Entry 8CF1 (electron microscopy, 1.82 A resolution); this record covers chains N and S of the 10 polymer chains in the assembly.

== Chain N ==
Name: Small ribosomal subunit protein uS14
Source organism: Escherichia coli BW25113
Reference sequence: P0AG59 (RS14_ECOLI); numbering as in UniProt (aligned over 1-101)
Chain sequence (101 residues; numbered 1 to 101; the number before each row is that of its first residue):
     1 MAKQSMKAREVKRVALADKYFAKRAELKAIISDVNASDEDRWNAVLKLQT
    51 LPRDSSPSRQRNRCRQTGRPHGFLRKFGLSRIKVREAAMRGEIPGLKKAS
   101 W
Unresolved in the structure: 1

== Chain S ==
Name: Small ribosomal subunit protein uS19
Source organism: Escherichia coli BW25113
Reference sequence: P0A7U3 (RS19_ECOLI); numbering as in UniProt (aligned over 1-92)
Chain sequence (92 residues; row label = number of the first residue in the row):
     1 MPRSLKKGPFIDLHLLKKVEKAVESGDKKPLRTWSRRSTIFPNMIGLTIA
    51 VHNGRQHVPVFVTDEMVGHKLGEFAPTRTYRGHAADKKAKKK
Unresolved in the structure: 1, 86-92
Curated features (UniProtKB/Swiss-Prot):
  - natural variant: His83 (H83Y: In MW145)

== Chain N / chain S interface ==
Residue-residue contacts (15):
  Ile31(N) - Lys7(S)
  Arg41(N) - Lys6(S)  hydrogen bond (side chain-backbone)
  Trp42(N) - Pro9(S)
  Trp42(N) - Ile11(S)  hydrophobic
  Trp42(N) - Phe41(S)  hydrophobic
  Val45(N) - Arg3(S)
  Val45(N) - Lys7(S)
  Leu46(N) - Ile11(S)
  Leu46(N) - Leu13(S)
  Gln49(N) - Phe10(S)
  Gln49(N) - Ile11(S)  hydrogen bond (side chain-backbone)
  Gln49(N) - Asp12(S)
  Gln49(N) - Leu13(S)  hydrogen bond (side chain-backbone)
  Thr50(N) - Leu13(S)
  Arg53(N) - Arg37(S)
Also at the interface, not in a pair above, chain S (11 interface residues in all): Leu16

== In short ==
The interface between chain N and chain S involves 8 residues on one side and 11 on the other, with 3 hydrogen
bonds. Polar pairs include Arg41(N)-Lys6(S), Gln49(N)-Ile11(S) and Gln49(N)-Leu13(S).
Here chain N is Small ribosomal subunit protein uS14 and chain S is Small ribosomal subunit protein uS19, both
from Escherichia coli BW25113. Entry 8CF1 (Tetracycline bound to the 30S head) was determined by electron
microscopy, deposited together with 8CA7, 8CAI, 8CEP, 8CF8, 8CGI, 8CGJ, 8CGR and 8CGU.
